Entry 6UPL (electron microscopy, 7.40 A resolution (low resolution: residue-level contacts below are approximate; hydrogen-bond / salt-bridge calls are withheld)); this record covers chains G and H of the 12 polymer chains in the assembly.

== Chain G ==
Name: FACT complex subunit SPT16
Organism: Homo sapiens
Sequence (966 residues; row label = number of the first residue in the row; numbers below 1 keep their minus sign (Met-5 is residue -5); X marks 47 residues of unknown identity (built as UNK)):
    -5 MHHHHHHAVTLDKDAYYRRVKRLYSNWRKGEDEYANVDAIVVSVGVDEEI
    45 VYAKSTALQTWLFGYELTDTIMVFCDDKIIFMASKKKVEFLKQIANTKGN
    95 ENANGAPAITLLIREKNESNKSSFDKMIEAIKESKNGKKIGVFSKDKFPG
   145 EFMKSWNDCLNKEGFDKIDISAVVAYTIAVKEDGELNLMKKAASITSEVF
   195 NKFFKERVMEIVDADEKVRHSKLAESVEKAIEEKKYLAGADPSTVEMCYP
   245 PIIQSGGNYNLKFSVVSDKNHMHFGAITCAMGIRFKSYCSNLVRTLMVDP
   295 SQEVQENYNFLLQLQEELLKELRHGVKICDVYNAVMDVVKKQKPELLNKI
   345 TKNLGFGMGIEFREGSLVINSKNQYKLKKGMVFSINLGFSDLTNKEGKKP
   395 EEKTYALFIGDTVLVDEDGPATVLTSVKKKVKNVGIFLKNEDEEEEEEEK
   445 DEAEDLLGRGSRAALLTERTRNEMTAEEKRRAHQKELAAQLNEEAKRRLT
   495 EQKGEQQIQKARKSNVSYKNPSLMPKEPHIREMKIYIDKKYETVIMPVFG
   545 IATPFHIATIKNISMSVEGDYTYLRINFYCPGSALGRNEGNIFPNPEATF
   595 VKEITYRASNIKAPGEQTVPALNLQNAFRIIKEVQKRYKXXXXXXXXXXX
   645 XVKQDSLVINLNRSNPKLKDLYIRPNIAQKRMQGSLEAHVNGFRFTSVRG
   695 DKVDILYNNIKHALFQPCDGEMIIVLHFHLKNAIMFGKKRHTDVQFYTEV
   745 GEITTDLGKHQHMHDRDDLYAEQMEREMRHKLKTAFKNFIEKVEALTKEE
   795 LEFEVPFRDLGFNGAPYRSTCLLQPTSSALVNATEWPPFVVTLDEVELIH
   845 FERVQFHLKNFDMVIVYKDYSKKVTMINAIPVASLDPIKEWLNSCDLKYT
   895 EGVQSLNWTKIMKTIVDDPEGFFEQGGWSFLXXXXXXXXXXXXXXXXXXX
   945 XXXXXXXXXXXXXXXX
Unresolved in the structure: -5 to 510, 582-583, 606-615, 640-645, 751-760

== Chain H ==
Name: FACT complex subunit SSRP1
Organism: Homo sapiens
Sequence (640 residues; each row starts with the number of its first residue; X marks 25 residues of unknown identity (built as UNK)):
     1 MAETLEFNDVYQEVKGSMNDGRLRLSRQGIIFKNSKTGKVDNIQAGELTE
    51 GIWRRVALGHGLKLLTKNGHVYKYDGFRESEFEKLSDFFKTHYRLELMEK
   101 DLCVKGWNWGTVKFGGQLLSFDIGDQPVFEIPLSNVSQCTTGKNEVTLEF
   151 HQNDDAEVSLMEVRFYVPPTQXXXXXXXXXXXXXXXXXXXXXXXXXDAIC
   201 IFRELQCLTPRGRYDIRIYPTFLHLHGKTFDYKIPYTTVLRLFLLPHKDQ
   251 RQMFFVISLDPPIKQGQTRYHFLILLFSKDEDISLTLNMNEEEVEKRFEG
   301 RLTKNMSGSLYEMVSRVMKALVNRKITVPGNFQGHSGAQCITCSYKASSG
   351 LLYPLERGFIYVHKPPVHIRFDEISFVNFARGTTTTRSFDFEIETKQGTQ
   401 YTFSSIEREEYGKLFDFVNAKKLNIKNRGLKEGMNPSYDEYADSDEDQHD
   451 AYLERMKEEGKIREENANDSSDDSGEETDESFNPGEEEEDVAEEFDSNAS
   501 ASSSSNEGDSDRDEKKRKQLKKAKMAKDRKSRKKPVEVKKGKDPNAPKRP
   551 MSAYMLWLNASREKIKSDHPGISITDLSKKAGEIWKGMSKEKKEEWDRKA
   601 EDARRDYEKAMKEYEGGRGESSKRDKSKKKKKVKVKMEKK
Unresolved in the structure: 56-59, 185-196, 428-640

== How chain G and chain H interact ==
Residue-residue contacts (100; chain G residue first):
  Ser511(G) - Val104(H)
  Ser511(G) - Lys105(H)
  Ser511(G) - Gly106(H)
  Ser511(G) - Trp107(H)
  Tyr512(G) - Val104(H)
  Tyr512(G) - Lys105(H)
  Lys513(G) - Lys105(H)
  Lys513(G) - Trp107(H)
  Asn514(G) - Val104(H)
  Pro515(G) - Lys100(H)
  Pro515(G) - Asp101(H)
  Met518(G) - Arg55(H)
  Pro519(G) - Arg55(H)
  Pro522(G) - Arg55(H)
  Ile524(G) - Tyr11(H)
  Ile524(G) - Arg55(H)
  Ile524(G) - Asp75(H)
  Met527(G) - Ser17(H)
  Met527(G) - Glu157(H)
  Met527(G) - Val158(H)
  Ile529(G) - Val158(H)
  Pro541(G) - Val158(H)
  Phe543(G) - Glu13(H)
  Phe543(G) - Gly16(H)
  Phe543(G) - Lys73(H)
  Phe543(G) - Ile131(H)
  Phe543(G) - Phe150(H)
  Phe543(G) - Gln152(H)
  Phe543(G) - Leu160(H)
  Gly544(G) - Glu13(H)
  Ile545(G) - Arg54(H)
  Ile545(G) - Lys73(H)
  Ile545(G) - Val128(H)
  Pro548(G) - Val104(H)
  Pro548(G) - Gly106(H)
  Phe549(G) - Gly106(H)
  His550(G) - Gly106(H)
  His550(G) - Trp107(H)
  Thr553(G) - Gly106(H)
  Thr553(G) - Trp107(H)
  Thr553(G) - Asn108(H)
  Ser560(G) - Arg269(H)
  Val561(G) - Arg269(H)
  Glu562(G) - Arg269(H)
  Tyr565(G) - Asp154(H)
  Tyr565(G) - Asp155(H)
  Tyr565(G) - Ala156(H)
  Tyr567(G) - Met161(H)
  Tyr573(G) - Asn108(H)
  Pro575(G) - Tyr166(H)
  Arg581(G) - Lys143(H)
  Arg581(G) - Asn144(H)
  Arg581(G) - Glu145(H)
  Arg581(G) - Tyr166(H)
  Asn589(G) - Trp109(H)
  Pro590(G) - Tyr166(H)
  Ala592(G) - Trp109(H)
  Ala592(G) - Gly110(H)
  Thr593(G) - Asn108(H)
  Thr593(G) - Gly110(H)
  Thr593(G) - Thr111(H)
  Thr593(G) - Val112(H)
  Thr593(G) - Phe121(H)
  Thr593(G) - Tyr166(H)
  Thr593(G) - Pro168(H)
  Phe594(G) - Asn108(H)
  Phe594(G) - Trp109(H)
  Phe594(G) - Phe121(H)
  Phe594(G) - Phe165(H)
  Phe594(G) - Tyr166(H)
  Val595(G) - Asn108(H)
  Val595(G) - Arg164(H)
  Val595(G) - Phe165(H)
  Lys596(G) - Glu145(H)
  Lys596(G) - Arg164(H)
  Lys596(G) - Phe165(H)
  Lys596(G) - Tyr166(H)
  Glu597(G) - Glu162(H)
  Glu597(G) - Val163(H)
  Glu597(G) - Arg164(H)
  Ile598(G) - Leu160(H)
  Ile598(G) - Glu162(H)
  Thr599(G) - Ser159(H)
  Thr599(G) - Leu160(H)
  Thr599(G) - Met161(H)
  Thr599(G) - Glu162(H)
  Tyr600(G) - Val158(H)
  Tyr600(G) - Ser159(H)
  Tyr600(G) - Leu160(H)
  Arg601(G) - Gln152(H)
  Arg601(G) - Asp154(H)
  Arg601(G) - Asp155(H)
  Arg601(G) - Glu157(H)
  Arg601(G) - Val158(H)
  Arg601(G) - Ser159(H)
  Arg601(G) - Met161(H)
  Ala602(G) - Ala156(H)
  Ala602(G) - Glu157(H)
  Ser603(G) - Ala156(H)
  Leu618(G) - Val158(H)
Also at the interface, not in a pair above, chain G (50 interface residues in all): Leu517, Glu526, Val542, Thr547, Phe572, Cys574, Glu591, Leu616
Also at the interface, not in a pair above, chain H (45 interface residues in all): His60, Cys103, Phe129

== In short ==
50 residues of chain G face 45 of chain H across their interface.
Chain G is FACT complex subunit SPT16 and chain H is FACT complex subunit SSRP1, both from Homo sapiens; the
structure, Structure of FACT_subnucleosome complex 2, was determined by electron microscopy together with 6UPK
from the same study.
